Entry 6FBR (X-ray diffraction, 2.10 A resolution); this record covers chains B and C of the 4 polymer chains in the assembly.

Chain B:
Name: Retinoic acid receptor RXR-alpha
Organism: Homo sapiens
Reference sequence: P19793 (RXRA_HUMAN), isoform P19793-2; residues 130-212 here correspond to UniProt positions 33-115 (UniProt number = residue number - 97)
Sequence (87 residues; row label = number of the first residue in the row):
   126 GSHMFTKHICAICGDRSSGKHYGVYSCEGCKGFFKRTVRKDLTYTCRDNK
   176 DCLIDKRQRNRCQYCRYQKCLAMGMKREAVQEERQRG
Unresolved in the structure: 173-176, 211-212
Sequence notes: expression tag (126-129)
Bound ions: Zn2+: Cys135, Cys138, Cys152, Cys155

Chain C:
Molecule: 17-nt DNA strand
Sequence (17 nucleotides; numbered 1 to 17; the number before each row is that of its first residue):
     1 CTGGGTCAAAGTTCATC

How chain B and chain C interact:
Pairs across the interface (20; chain B residue first):
  Ser127(B) with DA8(C), sugar contact; DA9(C), hydrogen bond to the phosphate
  His128(B) with DA8(C), salt bridge to the phosphate
  Met129(B) with DA8(C), hydrogen bond to the phosphate; DA9(C), base contact
  Lys145(B) with DA9(C), hydrogen bond to the phosphate
  His146(B) with DA10(C), phosphate contact
  Tyr147(B) with DA10(C), hydrogen bond to the phosphate; DG11(C), hydrogen bond to the phosphate
  Lys156(B) with DG11(C), hydrogen bond to the base
  Lys160(B) with DT12(C), base contact
  Arg164(B) with DG11(C), salt bridge to the phosphate; DT12(C), salt bridge to the phosphate
  Ala204(B) with DA10(C), sugar contact
  Val205(B) with DG11(C), phosphate contact
  Gln206(B) with DA10(C), sugar contact; DG11(C), hydrogen bond to the phosphate
  Glu208(B) with DT12(C), phosphate contact
  Arg209(B) with DG11(C), hydrogen bond to the sugar; DT12(C), hydrogen bond to the phosphate
Interface residues without a listed pair, chain B (17 interface residues in all): Gly144, Gly148, Glu207
Interface residues without a listed pair, chain C (6 interface residues in all): DT13

Summary:
17 residues of chain B and 6 residues of chain C are in contact, with 9 hydrogen bonds and 3 salt bridges.
Among the polar pairs are Lys156(B)-DG11(C), Arg209(B)-DG11(C) and Ser127(B)-DA9(C). Cys135(B), Cys138(B),
Cys152(B) and Cys155(B) coordinate Zn2+.
Here chain B is Retinoic acid receptor RXR-alpha (Homo sapiens) and chain C is a 17-nt DNA strand. Entry 6FBR
(Crystal Structure of the Human Retinoid X Receptor DNA-Binding Domain Bound to the Human MEp DR1 ...) was
determined by X-ray diffraction (same publication as 6FBQ).
